2Y26 - chains I and J of the 20 polymer chains in the assembly; structure by X-ray diffraction, 2.70 A resolution.

== Chain I (and J) ==
Molecule: Coat protein
From: Grapevine fanleaf virus
Notes: chain J of this document is another copy of the same molecule, construct and numbering; everything in this record applies to it too
Reference sequence: P18474 (POL2_GFLV); residues 1-504 here correspond to UniProt positions 606-1109 (UniProt number = residue number + 605)
Amino-acid sequence (504 residues; each row starts with the number of its first residue):
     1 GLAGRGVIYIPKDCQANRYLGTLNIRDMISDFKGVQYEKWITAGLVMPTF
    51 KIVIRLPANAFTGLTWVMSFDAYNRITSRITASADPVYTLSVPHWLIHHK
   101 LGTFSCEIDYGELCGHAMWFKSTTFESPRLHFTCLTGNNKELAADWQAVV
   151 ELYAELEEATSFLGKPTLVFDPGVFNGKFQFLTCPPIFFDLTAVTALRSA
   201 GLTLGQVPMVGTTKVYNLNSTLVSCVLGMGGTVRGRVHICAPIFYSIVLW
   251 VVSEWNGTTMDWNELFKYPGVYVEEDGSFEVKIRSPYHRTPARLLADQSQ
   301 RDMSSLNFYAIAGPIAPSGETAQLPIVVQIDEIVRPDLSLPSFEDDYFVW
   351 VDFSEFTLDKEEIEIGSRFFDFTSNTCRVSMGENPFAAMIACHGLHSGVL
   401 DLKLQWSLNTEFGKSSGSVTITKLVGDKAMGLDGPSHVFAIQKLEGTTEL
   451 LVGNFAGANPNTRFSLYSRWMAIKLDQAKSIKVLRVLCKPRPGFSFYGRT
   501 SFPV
Reported in the primary citation:
  - specificity-determining residues: Phe188, Thr192, Leu197 (proposed by the authors, not directly observed)

== Chain I / chain J interface ==
Contacting residue pairs (96; chain I residue first):
  Glu38(I) - Lys267(J)  salt bridge
  Ile41(I) - Lys267(J)
  Ile41(I) - Arg284(J)  hydrogen bond (backbone-side chain)
  Thr42(I) - Lys267(J)  hydrogen bond (side chain-backbone)
  Thr42(I) - Pro269(J)
  Thr42(I) - Arg284(J)  hydrogen bond (backbone-side chain)
  Ala43(I) - Arg284(J)
  Gly44(I) - Arg284(J)
  Leu45(I) - Ser285(J)
  Leu45(I) - Pro286(J)
  Leu45(I) - His288(J)
  Trp119(I) - Ser285(J)
  Trp119(I) - Pro286(J)  hydrophobic
  Phe120(I) - Glu264(J)
  Phe120(I) - Tyr268(J)  hydrophobic
  Phe120(I) - Arg284(J)
  Lys121(I) - Glu264(J)  salt bridge
  Lys121(I) - Tyr268(J)
  Thr124(I) - Tyr287(J)
  Glu158(I) - Lys282(J)  salt bridge
  Thr160(I) - His288(J)  hydrogen bond (backbone-side chain)
  Phe162(I) - Pro286(J)
  Phe162(I) - Tyr287(J)
  Phe412(I) - Phe412(J)  hydrophobic
  Gly413(I) - Glu411(J)
  Gly413(I) - Phe412(J)  hydrogen bond (backbone-backbone)
  Gly413(I) - Gly413(J)  hydrogen bond (backbone-backbone)
  Lys414(I) - Glu411(J)
  Ser415(I) - Thr410(J)
  Ser415(I) - Glu411(J)
  Ser415(I) - Phe412(J)  hydrogen bond (backbone-backbone)
  Ser416(I) - Leu408(J)
  Ser416(I) - Thr410(J)
  Gly417(I) - Ser407(J)
  Gly417(I) - Leu408(J)  hydrogen bond (backbone-backbone)
  Ser418(I) - Ser407(J)
  Thr420(I) - Arg485(J)
  Val425(I) - Leu227(J)  hydrophobic
  Val425(I) - Arg293(J)
  Val425(I) - Ser342(J)
  Val425(I) - Phe343(J)  hydrophobic
  Gly426(I) - Leu295(J)
  Asp427(I) - Leu295(J)
  Asp427(I) - Ala296(J)  hydrogen bond (side chain-backbone)
  Met430(I) - Arg293(J)  hydrogen bond (backbone-side chain)
  Met430(I) - Ala296(J)  hydrophobic
  Gly431(I) - Arg293(J)
  Leu432(I) - Arg293(J)
  Leu432(I) - Phe343(J)  hydrophobic
  Leu432(I) - Glu383(J)
  Asp433(I) - Phe343(J)
  Asp433(I) - Phe348(J)
  Asp433(I) - Val349(J)
  Asp433(I) - Gly382(J)
  Asp433(I) - Glu383(J)  hydrogen bond (backbone-backbone)
  Asp433(I) - Asn384(J)  hydrogen bond (backbone-side chain)
  Gly434(I) - Phe343(J)
  Gly434(I) - Tyr347(J)
  Gly434(I) - Phe348(J)
  Gly434(I) - Val349(J)  hydrogen bond (backbone-backbone)
  Pro435(I) - Asp346(J)
  Pro435(I) - Tyr347(J)
  Ser436(I) - Val349(J)
  Ser436(I) - Arg485(J)
  Ser436(I) - Leu487(J)
  His437(I) - Gln405(J)  hydrogen bond
  His437(I) - Arg485(J)
  Val438(I) - Gln405(J)  hydrogen bond (backbone-side chain)
  Val438(I) - Arg485(J)
  Ala440(I) - Trp406(J)
  Ala440(I) - Leu444(J)  hydrophobic
  Gln442(I) - Phe412(J)
  Gln442(I) - Leu444(J)
  Lys443(I) - Lys443(J)  hydrogen bond (side chain-backbone)
  Lys443(I) - Glu445(J)  salt bridge
  Glu449(I) - Glu344(J)
  Leu451(I) - Leu340(J)  hydrophobic
  Phe455(I) - Leu227(J)
  Phe455(I) - Tyr287(J)  hydrophobic
  Phe455(I) - Arg289(J)  hydrogen bond (backbone-side chain)
  Phe455(I) - Thr290(J)
  Phe455(I) - Pro291(J)
  Phe455(I) - Ser339(J)  hydrogen bond (backbone-side chain)
  Ala456(I) - Tyr287(J)  hydrophobic
  Ala456(I) - Arg289(J)
  Gly457(I) - Arg289(J)
  Ser465(I) - Leu295(J)
  Leu466(I) - Tyr287(J)
  Tyr467(I) - Leu227(J)
  Tyr467(I) - Pro291(J)  hydrophobic
  Tyr467(I) - Arg293(J)  hydrogen bond
  Tyr467(I) - Leu295(J)  hydrophobic
  Arg469(I) - Pro341(J)  hydrogen bond (side chain-backbone)
  Arg469(I) - Ser342(J)  hydrogen bond (side chain-backbone)
  Arg469(I) - Glu344(J)  salt bridge
  Asp476(I) - Lys482(J)
Other interface residues (no listed pair), chain I (52 interface residues in all): Phe125, Ala159, Ile421, Ala429, Asn454, Ser468
Other interface residues (no listed pair), chain J (55 interface residues in all): Ser224, Val226, Gly228, Trp255, Thr259, Ala292, Leu294, Gln298, Pro385, Asn409, Val483

== In short ==
52 residues of chain I and 55 residues of chain J are in contact; the contacts include 21 hydrogen bonds and 5
salt bridges. Polar pairs include Glu38(I)-Lys267(J), Lys121(I)-Glu264(J) and Glu158(I)-Lys282(J). The paper
reports specificity determinants Phe188(I), Thr192(I) and Leu197(I).
Both chains are Coat protein (Grapevine fanleaf virus). Entry 2Y26 (Transmission defective mutant of Grapevine
Fanleaf virus) was determined by X-ray diffraction, deposited together with 4V5T.
